PDB entry 5L55 | X-ray diffraction, 2.90 A resolution | chains M and b of the 28 polymer chains in the assembly

== Chain M ==
Name: Proteasome subunit beta type-7
Organism: Saccharomyces cerevisiae S288c
Notes: EC 3.4.25.1
Reference sequence: P30657 (PSB7_YEAST); residues -12 to 233 here correspond to UniProt positions 21-266 (UniProt number = residue number + 33)
Sequence (246 residues; numbered -12 to 233; the number before each row is that of its first residue; numbers below 1 keep their minus sign (Thr-12 is residue -12)):
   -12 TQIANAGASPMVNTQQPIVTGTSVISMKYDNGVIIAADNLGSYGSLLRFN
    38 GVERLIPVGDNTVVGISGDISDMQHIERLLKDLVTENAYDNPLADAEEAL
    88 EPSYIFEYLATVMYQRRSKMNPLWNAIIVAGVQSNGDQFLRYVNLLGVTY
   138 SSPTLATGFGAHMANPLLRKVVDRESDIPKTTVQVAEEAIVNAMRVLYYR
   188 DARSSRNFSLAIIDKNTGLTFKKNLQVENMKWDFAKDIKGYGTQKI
Disordered / not traced: -12 to 0, 229-233

== Chain b ==
Name: Proteasome subunit beta type-1
Organism: Saccharomyces cerevisiae S288c
Notes: EC 3.4.25.1
Reference sequence: P38624 (PSB1_YEAST); residues 1-196 here correspond to UniProt positions 20-215 (UniProt number = residue number + 19)
Sequence (196 residues; each row starts with the number of its first residue):
     1 TSIMAVTFKDGVILGADSRTTTGAYIANRVTDKLTRVHDKIWCCRSGSAA
    51 DTQAIADIVQYHLELYTSQYGTPSTETAASVFKELCYENKDNLTAGIIVA
   101 GYDDKNKGEVYTIPLGGSVHKLPYAIAGSGSTFIYGYCDKNFRENMSKEE
   151 TVDFIKHSLSQAIKWDGSSGGVIRMVVLTAAGVERLIFYPDEYEQL
UniProt features mapped onto this chain:
  - active site: Thr1 (Nucleophile)

== How chain M and chain b interact ==
Pairs across the interface (50):
  Ser32(M) - Trp165(b)
  Ser32(M) - Asp166(b)
  Ser32(M) - Gly167(b)  hydrogen bond (backbone-backbone)
  Leu33(M) - Phe133(b)  hydrophobic
  Leu33(M) - Trp165(b)
  Leu34(M) - Lys164(b)
  Leu34(M) - Trp165(b)  hydrogen bond (backbone-backbone)
  Leu34(M) - Gly167(b)
  Arg35(M) - Trp165(b)
  Phe146(M) - Ala24(b)
  Phe146(M) - Tyr25(b)
  Tyr185(M) - Glu194(b)  hydrogen bond
  Tyr186(M) - Ile26(b)
  Tyr186(M) - Arg29(b)
  Arg187(M) - Tyr25(b)
  Arg187(M) - Ile26(b)  hydrogen bond (backbone-backbone)
  Arg187(M) - Ala27(b)  hydrogen bond (side chain-backbone)
  Arg187(M) - Arg29(b)
  Asp188(M) - Ala24(b)
  Asp188(M) - Ile26(b)
  Ala189(M) - Arg19(b)
  Ala189(M) - Ala24(b)  hydrogen bond (backbone-backbone)
  Ala189(M) - Ile26(b)
  Ala189(M) - Gly167(b)
  Arg190(M) - Ala24(b)
  Arg190(M) - Gly167(b)
  Arg193(M) - Asp191(b)  salt bridge
  Arg193(M) - Glu194(b)  salt bridge
  Lys218(M) - Arg29(b)  hydrogen bond (backbone-side chain)
  Trp219(M) - Arg29(b)
  Trp219(M) - Gly171(b)
  Trp219(M) - Val172(b)  hydrophobic
  Trp219(M) - Tyr189(b)
  Trp219(M) - Pro190(b)
  Asp220(M) - Tyr189(b)
  Phe221(M) - Arg29(b)
  Ala222(M) - Val30(b)  hydrophobic
  Ala222(M) - Arg174(b)  hydrogen bond (backbone-side chain)
  Ala222(M) - Ile187(b)
  Lys223(M) - Ile187(b)
  Lys223(M) - Tyr189(b)
  Ile225(M) - Val30(b)
  Ile225(M) - Arg174(b)
  Lys226(M) - Asp32(b)
  Gly227(M) - Asp32(b)  hydrogen bond (backbone-side chain)
  Tyr228(M) - Thr35(b)
  Tyr228(M) - Arg45(b)
  Tyr228(M) - Gln53(b)
  Tyr228(M) - Ala56(b)
  Tyr228(M) - Asp57(b)  hydrogen bond
Other interface residues (no listed pair), chain M (24 interface residues in all): Met150, Met217
Other interface residues (no listed pair), chain b (30 interface residues in all): Thr21, Asn28, Ser168, Arg185

== Overview ==
Chain M and chain b form an interface of 24 and 30 residues respectively, with 10 hydrogen bonds and 2 salt
bridges. Polar contacts include Arg193(M)-Asp191(b), Arg193(M)-Glu194(b) and Tyr185(M)-Glu194(b). Curated
annotation (UniProt) lists active-site residue Thr1(b) on chain b.
Here chain M is Proteasome subunit beta type-7 and chain b is Proteasome subunit beta type-1, both from
Saccharomyces cerevisiae S288c. Entry 5L55 (Yeast 20S proteasome in complex with epoxyketone inhibitor 18) was
determined by X-ray diffraction together with 5L52, 5L54, 5L5A, 5L5B, 5L5D, 5L5E and 30 further entries from
the same study.
